PDB entry 5O24 | X-ray diffraction, 1.43 A resolution | chain A

# Chain A
Name: Transglycosylase
Organism: Neisseria meningitidis
Notes: EC 4.2.2.-
UniProtKB: A0A0Y5YPU4 (A0A0Y5YPU4_NEIME); residues 10-592 here correspond to UniProt positions 34-616 (UniProt number = residue number + 24)
Chain sequence (590 residues; numbered 3 to 592; the number before each row is that of its first residue):
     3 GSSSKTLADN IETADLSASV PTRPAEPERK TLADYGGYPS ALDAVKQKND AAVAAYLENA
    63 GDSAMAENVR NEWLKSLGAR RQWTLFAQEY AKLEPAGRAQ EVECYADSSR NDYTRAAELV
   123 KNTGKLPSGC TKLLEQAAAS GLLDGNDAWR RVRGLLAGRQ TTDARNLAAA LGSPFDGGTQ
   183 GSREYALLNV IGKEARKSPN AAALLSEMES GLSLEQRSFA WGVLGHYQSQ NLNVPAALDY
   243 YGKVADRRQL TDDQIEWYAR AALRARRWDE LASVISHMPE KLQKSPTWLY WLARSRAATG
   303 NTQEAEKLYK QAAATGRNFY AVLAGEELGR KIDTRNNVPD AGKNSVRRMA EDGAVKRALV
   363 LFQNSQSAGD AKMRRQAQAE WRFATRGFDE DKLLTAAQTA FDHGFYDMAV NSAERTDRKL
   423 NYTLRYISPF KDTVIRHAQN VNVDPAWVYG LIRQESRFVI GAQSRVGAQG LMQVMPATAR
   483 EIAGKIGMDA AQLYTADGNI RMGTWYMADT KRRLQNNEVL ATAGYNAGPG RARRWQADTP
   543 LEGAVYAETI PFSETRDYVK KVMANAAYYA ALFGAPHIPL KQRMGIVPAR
Not modelled in the structure: 3-16
Sequence notes: expression tag (3-9)
Cystine bridges: Cys106-Cys132
Small-molecule neighbours:
  - N-cyclohexyltaurine (NHE; 2-[N-cyclohexylamino]ethane sulfonic acid), molecule 1: Glu28, Pro29, Glu30, Lys358, Leu361, Val362, Gln365, His405
  - N-cyclohexyltaurine (NHE), molecule 2: Ala316, Thr317, Gly318, Arg319, Glu416, Thr418, Asp419, Arg427
  - N-cyclohexyltaurine (NHE), molecule 3: Phe403, Ile429, Ser430, Pro431, Lys433, Leu574

# Summary
Ligands of chain A: 3 copies of N-cyclohexyltaurine.
Chain A is Transglycosylase (Neisseria meningitidis); the structure, Lytic transglycosylase in action, was
determined by X-ray diffraction, deposited together with 5O29, 5O2N and 6FPN.
